PDB entry 8OTS | electron microscopy, 3.30 A resolution | chains G and J of the 13 polymer chains in the assembly

== Chain G ==
Name: Histone H2A type 1-B/E
Organism: Homo sapiens
UniProtKB: P04908 (H2A1B_HUMAN); residues 0-129 here correspond to UniProt positions 1-130 (UniProt number = residue number + 1)
Sequence (133 residues; each row starts with the number of its first residue; numbers below 1 keep their minus sign (Gly-3 is residue -3)):
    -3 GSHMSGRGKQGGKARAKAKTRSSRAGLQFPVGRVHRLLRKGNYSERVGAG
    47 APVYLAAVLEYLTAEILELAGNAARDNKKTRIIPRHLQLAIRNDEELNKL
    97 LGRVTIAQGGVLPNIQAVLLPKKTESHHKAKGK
Unresolved in the structure: -3 to 8, 118-129
Construct notes: expression tag (-3 to -1)
Glycans and other covalent adducts: pentanedial (PTD) linked to Lys36
Swiss-Prot annotation at these positions:
  - modified residue: Ser1 (N-acetylserine), Arg3 (Citrulline), Lys5 (N6-(2-hydroxyisobutyryl)lysine), Lys9 (N6-(2-hydroxyisobutyryl)lysine), Lys13 (N6-(beta-hydroxybutyryl)lysine), Lys36 (N6-(2-hydroxyisobutyryl)lysine), Lys74 (N6-(2-hydroxyisobutyryl)lysine), Lys75 (N6-(2-hydroxyisobutyryl)lysine), Lys95 (N6-(2-hydroxyisobutyryl)lysine), Gln104 (N5-methylglutamine), Lys118 (N6-(2-hydroxyisobutyryl)lysine), Lys119 (N6-crotonyllysine), Thr120 (Phosphothreonine), Lys125 (N6-crotonyllysine)
  - cross-link (Glycyl lysine isopeptide (Lys-Gly)): Lys13 (interchain with G-Cter in ubiquitin), Lys15 (interchain with G-Cter in ubiquitin), Lys119 (interchain with G-Cter in ubiquitin)

== Chain J ==
Molecule: 127-nt DNA strand
Sequence (127 nucleotides; each row starts with the number of its first residue):
    14 ATCTGACACGTGCCTGGAGACTAGGGAGTAATCCCCTTGGCGGTTAAAAC
    64 GCGGGGGACAGCGCGTACGTGCGTTTAAGCGGTGCTAGAGCTGTCTACGA
   114 CGCCCCACCCCGATTTGCATAACAAAG

== Interface between chain G and chain J ==
Pairs across the interface (6):
  Lys15(G) - DA31(J)  sugar contact
  Lys15(G) - DG32(J)  phosphate contact
  Thr16(G) - DA31(J)  phosphate contact
  Arg17(G) - DA31(J)  hydrogen bond to the phosphate
  Arg32(G) - DG30(J)  salt bridge to the phosphate
  Arg42(G) - DG39(J)  hydrogen bond to the sugar
Also at the interface, not in a pair above, chain G (6 interface residues in all): Arg20
Also at the interface, not in a pair above, chain J (5 interface residues in all): DG37

== In short ==
The interface between chain G and chain J involves 6 residues on one side and 5 on the other; the contacts
include 2 hydrogen bonds and 1 salt bridge. Polar contacts include Arg42(G)-DG39(J), Arg17(G)-DA31(J) and
Arg32(G)-DG30(J). Covalently linked pentanedial: at Lys36(G).
Chain G is Histone H2A type 1-B/E (Homo sapiens) and chain J is a 127-nt DNA strand; the structure, OCT4 and
MYC-MAX co-bound to a nucleosome, was determined by electron microscopy, deposited together with 8OSJ, 8OSK,
8OSL and 8OTT.
